Entry 8EIY (X-ray diffraction, 2.55 A resolution); this record covers chain B.

== Chain B ==
Protein: Alcohol dehydrogenase E chain
From: Equus caballus
Notes: EC 1.1.1.1
UniProt: P00327 (ADH1E_HORSE); residues 1-374 here correspond to UniProt positions 2-375 (UniProt number = residue number + 1)
Chain sequence (377 residues; numbered -2 to 374; the number before each row is that of its first residue; numbers below 1 keep their minus sign (Gly-2 is residue -2)):
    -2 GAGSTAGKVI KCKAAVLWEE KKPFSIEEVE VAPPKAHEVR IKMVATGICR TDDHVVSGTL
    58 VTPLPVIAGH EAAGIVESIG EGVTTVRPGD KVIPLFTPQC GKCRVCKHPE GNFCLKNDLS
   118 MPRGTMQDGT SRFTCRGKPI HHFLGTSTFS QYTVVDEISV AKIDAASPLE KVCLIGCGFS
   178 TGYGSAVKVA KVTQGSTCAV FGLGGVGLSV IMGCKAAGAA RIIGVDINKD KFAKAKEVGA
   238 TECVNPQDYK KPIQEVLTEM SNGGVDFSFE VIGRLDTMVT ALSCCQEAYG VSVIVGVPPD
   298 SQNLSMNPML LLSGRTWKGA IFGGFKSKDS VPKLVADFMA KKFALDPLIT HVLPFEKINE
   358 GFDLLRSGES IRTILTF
Unresolved in the structure: -2 to 0
Differences from the reference sequence: expression tag (-2 to 0); engineered mutation Thr48 (Ser49 in P00327)
Metal / ion sites: Co2+: His67 (together with cyclohexylformamide); Zn2+: Cys97, Cys100, Cys103, Cys111
Small-molecule neighbours:
  - cyclohexylformamide (CXF): Cys46, Thr48, Leu57, His67, Phe93, Leu116, Leu141, Cys174, Val294, Ile318
  - NADH (NAI; 1,4-dihydronicotinamide adenine dinucleotide): Cys46, Arg47, Thr48, His51, Phe93, Cys174, Thr178, Gly199, Leu200, Gly201, Gly202, Val203, Gly204, Val222, Asp223, Ile224, Asn225, Lys228, Pro243, Val268, Ile269, Gly270, Arg271, Thr274, Val292, Gly293, Val294, Ala317, Ile318, Phe319, Gly320, Leu362, Arg369
UniProt features mapped onto this chain:
  - binding site (Zn(2+)): Cys46, His67, Cys97, Cys100, Cys103, Cys111, Cys174
  - binding site (an alcohol): His67
  - binding site (NAD(+)): Gly199 to Gly204, Asp223, Lys228, Val292 to Val294, Phe319, Arg369
  - modified residue: Ser1 (N-acetylserine)
Reported in the primary citation:
  - mutagenesis - S48T (6.3-fold): increased catalytic activity on acetone hydrogenation
  - mutagenesis - S48T: decreased binding to cyclohexylformamide

== In short ==
Bound to chain B: NADH and cyclohexylformamide. The Zn2+ site is built by Cys97, Cys100, Cys103 and Cys111.
From UniProt: 7 Zn2+-binding residues, alcohol-binding residue His67 and 13 NAD+-binding residues. From the
paper: S48T increases catalytic activity on acetone hydrogenation; S48T reduces binding to
cyclohexylformamide.
Chain B is Alcohol dehydrogenase E chain (Equus caballus); the structure, Cobalt(II)-substituted S48T Horse
Liver Alcohol Dehydrogenase in Complex with NADH and N-Cyclohexylformamide, was determined by X-ray
diffraction together with 7U9N, 7UQ9, 7UTW, 8EIW and 8EIX from the same study.
